Entry 6BJL (X-ray diffraction, 1.69 A resolution); this record covers chain A.

# Chain A
Name: ABO blood group (Transferase A, alpha 1-3-N-acetylgalactosaminyltransferase transferase B, alpha 1-3-galactosyltransferase)
Organism: Homo sapiens
Reference sequence: D3HIC2 (D3HIC2_HUMAN); residues 64-345 here correspond to UniProt positions 54-335 (UniProt number = residue number - 10)
Sequence (282 residues; each row starts with the number of its first residue):
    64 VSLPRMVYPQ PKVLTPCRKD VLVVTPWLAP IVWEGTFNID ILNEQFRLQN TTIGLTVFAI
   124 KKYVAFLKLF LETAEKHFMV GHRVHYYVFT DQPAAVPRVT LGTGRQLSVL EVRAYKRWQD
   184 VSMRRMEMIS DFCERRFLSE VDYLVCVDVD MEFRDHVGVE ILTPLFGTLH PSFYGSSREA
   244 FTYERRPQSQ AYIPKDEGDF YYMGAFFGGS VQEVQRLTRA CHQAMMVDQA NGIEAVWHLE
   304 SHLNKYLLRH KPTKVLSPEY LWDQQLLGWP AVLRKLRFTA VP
Not modelled in the structure: 176-183
Differences from the reference sequence: conflict R176 (Gly166 in D3HIC2); engineered mutation L302 (Asp292 in D3HIC2)
What the authors report for this chain:
  - mutagenesis - D302L: abolished catalytic activity
  - contacts within the chain: M189-L302 (hydrophobic contact)

# Overview
From the paper: D302L abolishes catalytic activity; contacts within the chain involving M189 and L302.
Chain A is ABO blood group (Transferase A, alpha 1-3-N-acetylgalactosaminyltransferase transferase B, alpha
1-3-galactosyltransferase) (Homo sapiens); the structure, Human ABO(H) blood group glycosyltransferase GTB
D302L mutant, was determined by X-ray diffraction, deposited together with 6BJI, 6BJJ, 6BJK and 6BJM.
